PDB entry 1D1T | X-ray diffraction, 2.40 A resolution | chains A and B of the 4 polymer chains in the assembly

Chain A (and B):
Name: Alcohol dehydrogenase class IV sigma chain
From: Homo sapiens
Notes: EC 1.1.1.1; chain B of this document is another copy of the same molecule, construct and numbering; everything in this record applies to it too
UniProtKB: P40394 (ADH7_HUMAN); numbering as in UniProt; present here: 2-116, 118-374
Sequence (373 residues; each row starts with the number of its first residue; note: 1 number in that range is skipped by the numbering (no residue carries it; nothing is unmodelled there)):
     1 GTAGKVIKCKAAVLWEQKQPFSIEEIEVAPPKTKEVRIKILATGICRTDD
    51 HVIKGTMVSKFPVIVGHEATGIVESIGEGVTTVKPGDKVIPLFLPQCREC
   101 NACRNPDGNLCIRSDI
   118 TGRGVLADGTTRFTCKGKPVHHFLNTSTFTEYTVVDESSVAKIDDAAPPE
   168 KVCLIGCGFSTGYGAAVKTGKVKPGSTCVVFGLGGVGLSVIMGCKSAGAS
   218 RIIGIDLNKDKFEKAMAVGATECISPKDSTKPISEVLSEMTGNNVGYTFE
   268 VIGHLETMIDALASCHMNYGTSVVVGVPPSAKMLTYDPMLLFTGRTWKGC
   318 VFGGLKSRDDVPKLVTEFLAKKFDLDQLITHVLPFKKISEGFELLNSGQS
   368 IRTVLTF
Differences from the reference sequence: engineered mutation L141 (Met in P40394)
Ion coordination: Zn2+ site 1: C46, H67, C174 (together with acetate ion); Zn2+ site 2: C97, C100, C103, C111; Zn2+ site 3: H138 (together with acetate ion); Zn2+ site 4: H271 (together with NAD, acetate ion); Zn2+ site 5: E357, E360 (shared with 1 residue of chain C)
Small-molecule neighbours: NAD (nicotinamide-adenine-dinucleotide): C46, R47, T48, H51, F93, C174, T178, G199, L200, G201, G202, V203, G204, I222, D223, L224, N225, K228, P243, V268, I269, G270, H271, T274, V292, G293, V294, C317, V318, F319, L362, R369

Chain A / chain B interface:
Contacting residue pairs (84):
  N101(A) - G259(B)  hydrogen bond (side chain-backbone)
  N101(A) - N260(B)  hydrogen bond (side chain-backbone)
  N101(A) - Y286(B)
  A102(A) - Y286(B)  hydrophobic
  N105(A) - Y286(B)
  D107(A) - K190(B)  salt bridge
  D107(A) - Y286(B)
  G108(A) - N285(B)
  N109(A) - N285(B)  hydrogen bond (backbone-side chain)
  L110(A) - M284(B)  hydrophobic
  L110(A) - N285(B)  hydrogen bond (backbone-side chain)
  L110(A) - T310(B)
  I116(A) - M284(B)  hydrophobic
  I116(A) - T310(B)
  K190(A) - D107(B)  salt bridge
  G259(A) - N101(B)  hydrogen bond (backbone-side chain)
  N260(A) - N101(B)  hydrogen bond (backbone-side chain)
  N261(A) - N101(B)
  L272(A) - P305(B)  hydrophobic
  M284(A) - L110(B)  hydrophobic
  M284(A) - I116(B)  hydrophobic
  N285(A) - A102(B)
  N285(A) - G108(B)
  N285(A) - N109(B)  hydrogen bond (side chain-backbone)
  N285(A) - L110(B)  hydrogen bond (side chain-backbone)
  Y286(A) - N101(B)
  Y286(A) - A102(B)  hydrophobic
  Y286(A) - N105(B)
  Y286(A) - G108(B)
  V291(A) - L308(B)  hydrophobic
  V292(A) - F309(B)
  G293(A) - F309(B)
  V294(A) - F309(B)  hydrophobic
  P295(A) - F309(B)
  K299(A) - P305(B)
  M300(A) - T302(B)
  M300(A) - Y303(B)
  L301(A) - L301(B)
  L301(A) - T302(B)
  L301(A) - Y303(B)  hydrogen bond (backbone-backbone)
  L301(A) - P305(B)  hydrophobic
  T302(A) - M300(B)
  T302(A) - L301(B)
  T302(A) - T302(B)  hydrogen bond
  Y303(A) - M300(B)
  Y303(A) - L301(B)  hydrogen bond (backbone-backbone)
  Y303(A) - Y303(B)  hydrophobic
  Y303(A) - W314(B)
  D304(A) - M300(B)
  P305(A) - L272(B)  hydrophobic
  P305(A) - K299(B)
  P305(A) - L301(B)
  M306(A) - P295(B)  hydrophobic
  L308(A) - W314(B)  hydrophobic
  L308(A) - G316(B)  hydrogen bond (backbone-backbone)
  F309(A) - V292(B)
  F309(A) - G293(B)
  F309(A) - V294(B)  hydrophobic
  F309(A) - P295(B)
  F309(A) - G316(B)
  F309(A) - C317(B)  hydrogen bond (backbone-backbone)
  T310(A) - L110(B)
  T310(A) - V318(B)
  G311(A) - G316(B)
  R312(A) - W314(B)
  R312(A) - K315(B)
  R312(A) - G316(B)  hydrogen bond (backbone-backbone)
  T313(A) - T313(B)
  T313(A) - W314(B)
  T313(A) - K315(B)
  W314(A) - Y303(B)
  W314(A) - L308(B)
  W314(A) - R312(B)
  W314(A) - T313(B)
  W314(A) - W314(B)  hydrogen bond (backbone-backbone)
  K315(A) - L308(B)
  K315(A) - R312(B)
  K315(A) - T313(B)
  G316(A) - L308(B)  hydrogen bond (backbone-backbone)
  G316(A) - F309(B)
  G316(A) - R312(B)
  C317(A) - F309(B)  hydrogen bond (backbone-backbone)
  V318(A) - F309(B)  hydrophobic
  V318(A) - T310(B)
Other interface residues (no listed pair), chain A (41 interface residues in all): H283
Other interface residues (no listed pair), chain B (41 interface residues in all): N261, H283, V291, D304, M306, G311

In short:
The chain A/chain B interface involves 41 residues from each chain; the contacts include 17 hydrogen bonds and
2 salt bridges. Polar pairs include D107(A)-K190(B), N101(A)-G259(B) and N101(A)-N260(B). Ligands of chain A:
NAD. The Zn2+ site 1 is built by C46(A), H67(A) and C174(A).
Chain A and chain B are both Alcohol dehydrogenase class IV sigma chain (Homo sapiens); the structure, Mutant
of human sigma alcohol dehydrogenase with leucine at position 141, was determined by X-ray diffraction,
deposited together with 1D1S.
